PDB entry 5JZ8 | X-ray diffraction, 2.10 A resolution | chains A and B

# Chain A
Protein: Aspartyl/asparaginyl beta-hydroxylase
Organism: Homo sapiens
Notes: EC 1.14.11.16
Reference sequence: Q12797 (ASPH_HUMAN); numbering as in UniProt (aligned over 330-758)
Chain sequence (429 residues; row label = number of the first residue in the row):
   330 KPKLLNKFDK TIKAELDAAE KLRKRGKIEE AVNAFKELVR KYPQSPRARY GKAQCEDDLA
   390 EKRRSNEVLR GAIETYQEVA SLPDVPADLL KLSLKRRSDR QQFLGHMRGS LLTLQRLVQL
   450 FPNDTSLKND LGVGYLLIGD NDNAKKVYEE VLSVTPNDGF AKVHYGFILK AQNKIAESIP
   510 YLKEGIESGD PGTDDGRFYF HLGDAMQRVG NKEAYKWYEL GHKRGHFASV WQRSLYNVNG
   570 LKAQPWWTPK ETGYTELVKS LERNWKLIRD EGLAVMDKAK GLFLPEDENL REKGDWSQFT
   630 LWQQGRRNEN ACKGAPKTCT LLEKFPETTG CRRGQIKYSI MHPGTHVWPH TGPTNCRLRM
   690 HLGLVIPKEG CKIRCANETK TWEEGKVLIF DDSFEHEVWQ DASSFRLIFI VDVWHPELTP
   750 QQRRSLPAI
Disulfides: Cys641-Cys648
Metal / ion sites: Mn2+: His679, His725 (together with N-oxalylglycine) (shared with Asp103(B) of chain B)
Residues lining bound ligands: N-oxalylglycine (OGA): Trp625, Gln627, Ser668, Met670, His679, Arg688, His690, Phe719, Asp721, His725, Val727, Arg735, Ile737, Ile739
Swiss-Prot annotation at these positions:
  - binding site (2-oxoglutarate): Trp625, Ser668, Arg688 to His690, Arg735
  - binding site (Fe cation): His679, His725
  - glycosylation (N-linked (GlcNAc...) asparagine): Asn452, Asn706
  - natural variant: Arg735 (R735W: In FDLAB)
Reported in the primary citation:
  - Mn2+ coordination: His679, His725
  - binding site for N-oxalylglycine: Ser668, Arg688, His690, Arg735
  - conformationally variable residues (domain motion, loop rearrangement, side-chain flip): Leu433, Phe556 to Thr577, Pro614 to Arg620, Pro756
  - contacts within the chain: Glu615-Arg620 (salt bridge), Glu615-Leu619 (hydrogen bond), Arg686-Asp721 (salt bridge)

# Chain B
Protein: Coagulation factor X
Notes: EC 3.4.21.6
Reference sequence: P00742 (FA10_HUMAN); residues 86-124 here = UniProt positions 86-124
Chain sequence (39 residues; numbered 86 to 124; the number before each row is that of its first residue):
    86 DGDQCETSPC QNQGKCKDGL GEYTCTCLEG FEGKNCELF
Disordered / not traced: 86-98, 117-124
Disulfides: Cys101-Cys110
Metal / ion sites: Mn2+: Asp103 (together with N-oxalylglycine) (shared with His679(A), His725(A) of chain A)
Swiss-Prot annotation at these positions:
  - modified residue: Asp103 (3R: -3-hydroxyaspartate)
  - natural variant: Glu91 (E91K: In FA10D)
Reported in the primary citation:
  - post-translational modification sites: Asp103

# Chain A / chain B interface
Residue-residue contacts (56):
  Ala389(A) - Phe116(B)
  Glu390(A) - Phe116(B)
  Arg393(A) - Phe116(B)
  Ser394(A) - Phe116(B)
  Asn395(A) - Gly115(B)
  Asn395(A) - Phe116(B)  hydrogen bond (side chain-backbone)
  Phe432(A) - Leu113(B)
  Phe432(A) - Glu114(B)
  Phe432(A) - Gly115(B)  hydrogen bond (backbone-backbone)
  Phe432(A) - Phe116(B)
  Leu433(A) - Glu114(B)
  Leu433(A) - Gly115(B)
  Val462(A) - Tyr108(B)
  Leu465(A) - Tyr108(B)  hydrophobic
  Leu466(A) - Thr109(B)
  His493(A) - Tyr108(B)  hydrogen bond
  Phe496(A) - Gly106(B)
  Phe496(A) - Glu107(B)
  Phe496(A) - Tyr108(B)  hydrophobic
  Arg526(A) - Tyr108(B)  hydrogen bond (side chain-backbone)
  Arg526(A) - Thr109(B)
  Phe529(A) - Leu105(B)  hydrophobic
  His530(A) - Leu105(B)  hydrogen bond (side chain-backbone)
  Arg562(A) - Leu105(B)
  Tyr565(A) - Leu105(B)  hydrophobic
  Tyr565(A) - Thr109(B)
  Tyr565(A) - Cys110(B)  hydrogen bond (side chain-backbone)
  Tyr565(A) - Thr111(B)
  Asp616(A) - Lys102(B)  salt bridge
  Glu617(A) - Lys100(B)
  Glu617(A) - Cys101(B)
  Glu617(A) - Lys102(B)  hydrogen bond (side chain-backbone)
  Glu617(A) - Asp103(B)  hydrogen bond (side chain-backbone)
  Glu617(A) - Gly104(B)  hydrogen bond (side chain-backbone)
  Leu619(A) - Asp103(B)
  Trp625(A) - Asp103(B)
  Gln627(A) - Asp103(B)
  Gln632(A) - Lys100(B)
  Gln633(A) - Lys100(B)
  Gln664(A) - Lys102(B)
  Gln664(A) - Asp103(B)
  Lys666(A) - Asp103(B)  salt bridge
  His679(A) - Asp103(B)  salt bridge
  Thr680(A) - Asp103(B)
  Thr680(A) - Gly104(B)
  Gly681(A) - Asp103(B)
  Gly681(A) - Leu105(B)
  Pro682(A) - Cys101(B)
  Pro682(A) - Gly104(B)
  Pro682(A) - Leu105(B)  hydrophobic
  Arg686(A) - Lys102(B)  hydrogen bond (side chain-backbone)
  Arg688(A) - Lys102(B)
  Arg688(A) - Asp103(B)  salt bridge
  Ala757(A) - Thr111(B)
  Ile758(A) - Cys101(B)
  Ile758(A) - Thr111(B)
Other interface residues (no listed pair), chain A (40 interface residues in all): Leu398, Gly434, Ser563, Leu564, Asp721, Pro756
The authors on this interface:
  - pairs named by the authors: Ala389(A)-Phe116(B) (hydrophobic contact), Arg393(A)-Phe116(B) (pi stacking), Asn395(A)-Phe116(B) (hydrogen bond), Leu398(A)-Phe116(B) (hydrophobic contact), Phe432(A)-Phe116(B) (hydrophobic contact), Phe432(A)-Gly115(B) (hydrogen bond), His493(A)-Tyr108(B) (hydrogen bond), Phe496(A)-Tyr108(B) (pi stacking), Arg526(A)-Tyr108(B) (hydrogen bond), Tyr565(A)-Cys110(B) (backbone contact), Asp616(A)-Lys102(B) (salt bridge), Glu617(A)-Asp103(B) (hydrogen bond), Gln627(A)-Asp103(B) (hydrogen bond), Lys666(A)-Asp103(B), Pro682(A)-Cys101(B) (hydrophobic contact), Arg686(A)-Lys102(B) (hydrogen bond), Arg688(A)-Asp103(B) (salt bridge), Ile758(A)-Cys110(B) (hydrophobic contact)
  - interface residues, chain A: Phe529(A), Leu564(A), Tyr565(A), Pro682(A), Ile758(A)
  - interface residues, chain B: Leu105(B)

# Overview
40 residues of chain A and 16 residues of chain B are in contact; the contacts include 10 hydrogen bonds and 4
salt bridges. Polar contacts include Asp616(A)-Lys102(B), Lys666(A)-Asp103(B) and His679(A)-Asp103(B). The
authors report hydrophobic contacts between Ala389(A) and Phe116(B), Leu398(A) and Phe116(B) and Phe432(A) and
Phe116(B) among others; pi stacking between Arg393(A) and Phe116(B) and Phe496(A) and Tyr108(B); hydrogen
bonds between Asn395(A) and Phe116(B), Phe432(A) and Gly115(B) and His493(A) and Tyr108(B) among others. The
paper reports a binding site for N-oxalylglycine at Ser668(A), Arg688(A) and His690(A) among others; interface
residues Phe529(A), Leu564(A) and Leu105(B) among others.
Here chain A is Aspartyl/asparaginyl beta-hydroxylase (Homo sapiens) and chain B is Coagulation factor X.
Entry 5JZ8 (Aspartyl/Asparaginyl beta-hydroxylase (AspH)oxygenase and TPR domains in complex with manganese,
N-oxalylglycine, and factor X substrate peptide ...) was determined by X-ray diffraction (same publication as
5JQY, 5JZU and 6RK9).
